Entry 7PXC (electron microscopy, 3.84 A resolution); this record covers chains N and U of the 36 polymer chains in the assembly.

Chain N (and U):
Protein: Proteasome subunit beta
Source organism: Mycobacterium tuberculosis (strain ATCC 25618 / H37Rv)
Notes: EC 3.4.25.1; chain U of this document is another copy of the same molecule, construct and numbering; everything in this record applies to it too
UniProt: P9WHT9 (PSB_MYCTU); residues 244-534 here correspond to UniProt positions 1-291 (UniProt number = residue number - 243)
Sequence (291 residues; each row starts with the number of its first residue):
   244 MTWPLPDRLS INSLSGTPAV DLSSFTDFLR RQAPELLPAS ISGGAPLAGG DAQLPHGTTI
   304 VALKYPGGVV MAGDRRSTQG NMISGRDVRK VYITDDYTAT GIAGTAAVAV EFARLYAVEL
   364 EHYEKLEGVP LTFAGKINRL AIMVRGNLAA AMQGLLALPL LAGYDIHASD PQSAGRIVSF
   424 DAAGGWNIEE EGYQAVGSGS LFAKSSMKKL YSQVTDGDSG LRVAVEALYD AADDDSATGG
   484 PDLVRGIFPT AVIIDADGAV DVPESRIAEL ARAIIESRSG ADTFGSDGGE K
Disordered / not traced: 244-300, 523-534 (chain U: 244-300)
Swiss-Prot annotation at these positions:
  - active site: Thr301 (Nucleophile)
  - site: Thr301 (Covalent link with the inhibitor MLN-273)

Chain N / chain U interface:
Pairs across the interface (26):
  Asn324(N) - Asp478(U)
  Asn324(N) - Ser479(U)  hydrogen bond (backbone-backbone)
  Met325(N) - Asp477(U)
  Ile326(N) - Asp476(U)
  Ile326(N) - Asp477(U)  hydrogen bond (backbone-backbone)
  Ile326(N) - Ser479(U)
  Arg329(N) - Asp476(U)  salt bridge
  Arg329(N) - Asp477(U)  salt bridge
  Phe445(N) - Met325(U)  hydrophobic
  Tyr472(N) - Val487(U)
  Asp476(N) - Ile326(U)
  Asp476(N) - Arg329(U)  hydrogen bond (backbone-side chain)
  Asp476(N) - Arg488(U)  salt bridge
  Asp477(N) - Met325(U)
  Asp477(N) - Ile326(U)  hydrogen bond (backbone-backbone)
  Asp477(N) - Arg329(U)  salt bridge
  Asp478(N) - Asn324(U)
  Ser479(N) - Asn324(U)  hydrogen bond (side chain-backbone)
  Ser479(N) - Ser479(U)
  Val487(N) - Tyr472(U)
  Val487(N) - Ile518(U)  hydrophobic
  Val487(N) - Asp525(U)
  Arg488(N) - Asp476(U)  salt bridge
  Arg488(N) - Asp525(U)
  Arg521(N) - Val487(U)
  Ser522(N) - Val487(U)
Other interface residues (no listed pair), chain N (16 interface residues in all): Ala475, Ala480
Other interface residues (no listed pair), chain U (18 interface residues in all): Arg319, Phe445, Ala480, Arg521, Ser522

Summary:
The interface between chain N and chain U involves 16 residues on one side and 18 on the other; the contacts
include 5 hydrogen bonds and 5 salt bridges. Among the polar pairs are Arg329(N)-Asp476(U),
Arg329(N)-Asp477(U) and Asp476(N)-Arg488(U).
Both chains are Proteasome subunit beta (Mycobacterium tuberculosis (strain ATCC 25618 / H37Rv)). Entry 7PXC
(Substrate-engaged mycobacterial Proteasome-associated ATPase in complex with open-gate 20S CP - composite map
(state A)) was determined by electron microscopy together with 7PX9, 7PXA, 7PXB and 7PXD from the same study.
